Entry 3KMF (neutron diffraction, 2.00 A resolution); this record covers chains A and E of the 4 polymer chains in the assembly.

# Chain A
Name: Hemoglobin subunit alpha
Organism: Homo sapiens
Reference sequence: P69905 (HBA_HUMAN); residues 1-141 here correspond to UniProt positions 2-142 (UniProt number = residue number + 1)
Chain sequence (141 residues; row label = number of the first residue in the row):
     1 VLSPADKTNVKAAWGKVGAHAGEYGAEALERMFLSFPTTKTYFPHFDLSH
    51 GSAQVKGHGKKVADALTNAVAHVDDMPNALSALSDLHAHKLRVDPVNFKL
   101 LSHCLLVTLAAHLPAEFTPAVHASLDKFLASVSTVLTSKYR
Ion coordination: heme Fe near His87 (its only coordinating residue here)
Ligand contacts: heme (HEM): Met32, Thr39, Tyr42, Phe43, His45, Phe46, His58, Lys61, Val62, Ala65, Leu66, Leu83, Leu86, His87, Leu91, Val93, Asn97, Phe98, Leu101, Val132, Leu136

# Chain E
Name: Hemoglobin subunit alpha
Organism: Homo sapiens
Reference sequence: P69905 (HBA_HUMAN); residues 401-541 here correspond to UniProt positions 2-142 (UniProt number = residue number - 399)
Chain sequence (141 residues; each row starts with the number of its first residue):
   401 VLSPADKTNVKAAWGKVGAHAGEYGAEALERMFLSFPTTKTYFPHFDLSH
   451 GSAQVKGHGKKVADALTNAVAHVDDMPNALSALSDLHAHKLRVDPVNFKL
   501 LSHCLLVTLAAHLPAEFTPAVHASLDKFLASVSTVLTSKYR
Ion coordination: heme Fe near His487 (its only coordinating residue here)
Ligand contacts: heme (HEM): Met432, Thr439, Tyr442, Phe443, His445, Phe446, His458, Lys461, Val462, Ala465, Leu466, Leu483, Leu486, His487, Leu491, Val493, Asn497, Phe498, Leu501, Leu536

# How chain A and chain E interact
Residue-residue contacts (6):
  Asp126(A) - Arg541(E)  salt bridge
  Lys127(A) - Arg541(E)  hydrogen bond (side chain-backbone)
  Ser138(A) - Val401(E)
  Arg141(A) - Val401(E)
  Arg141(A) - Asp526(E)  salt bridge
  Arg141(A) - Lys527(E)  hydrogen bond (backbone-side chain)
Interface residues without a listed pair, chain A (5 interface residues in all): Val1
Interface residues without a listed pair, chain E (6 interface residues in all): Ala530, Ser538

# Overview
5 residues of chain A and 6 residues of chain E are in contact; the contacts include 2 hydrogen bonds and 2
salt bridges. Polar contacts include Asp126(A)-Arg541(E), Arg141(A)-Asp526(E) and Lys127(A)-Arg541(E). Bound
to chain A: heme. Bound to chain E: heme.
Both chains are Hemoglobin subunit alpha (Homo sapiens). Entry 3KMF (Room Temperature Time-of-Flight Neutron
Diffraction Study of Deoxy Human Normal Adult Hemoglobin) was determined by neutron diffraction.
